Entry 7UO4 (electron microscopy, 3.38 A resolution); this record covers chains A and T of the 6 polymer chains in the assembly.

== Chain A ==
Protein: RNA-directed RNA polymerase
Source organism: Severe acute respiratory syndrome coronavirus 2
Notes: EC 2.7.7.48
UniProt: P0DTD1 (R1AB_SARS2); residues 1-932 here correspond to UniProt positions 4393-5324 (UniProt number = residue number + 4392)
Chain sequence (932 residues; row label = number of the first residue in the row):
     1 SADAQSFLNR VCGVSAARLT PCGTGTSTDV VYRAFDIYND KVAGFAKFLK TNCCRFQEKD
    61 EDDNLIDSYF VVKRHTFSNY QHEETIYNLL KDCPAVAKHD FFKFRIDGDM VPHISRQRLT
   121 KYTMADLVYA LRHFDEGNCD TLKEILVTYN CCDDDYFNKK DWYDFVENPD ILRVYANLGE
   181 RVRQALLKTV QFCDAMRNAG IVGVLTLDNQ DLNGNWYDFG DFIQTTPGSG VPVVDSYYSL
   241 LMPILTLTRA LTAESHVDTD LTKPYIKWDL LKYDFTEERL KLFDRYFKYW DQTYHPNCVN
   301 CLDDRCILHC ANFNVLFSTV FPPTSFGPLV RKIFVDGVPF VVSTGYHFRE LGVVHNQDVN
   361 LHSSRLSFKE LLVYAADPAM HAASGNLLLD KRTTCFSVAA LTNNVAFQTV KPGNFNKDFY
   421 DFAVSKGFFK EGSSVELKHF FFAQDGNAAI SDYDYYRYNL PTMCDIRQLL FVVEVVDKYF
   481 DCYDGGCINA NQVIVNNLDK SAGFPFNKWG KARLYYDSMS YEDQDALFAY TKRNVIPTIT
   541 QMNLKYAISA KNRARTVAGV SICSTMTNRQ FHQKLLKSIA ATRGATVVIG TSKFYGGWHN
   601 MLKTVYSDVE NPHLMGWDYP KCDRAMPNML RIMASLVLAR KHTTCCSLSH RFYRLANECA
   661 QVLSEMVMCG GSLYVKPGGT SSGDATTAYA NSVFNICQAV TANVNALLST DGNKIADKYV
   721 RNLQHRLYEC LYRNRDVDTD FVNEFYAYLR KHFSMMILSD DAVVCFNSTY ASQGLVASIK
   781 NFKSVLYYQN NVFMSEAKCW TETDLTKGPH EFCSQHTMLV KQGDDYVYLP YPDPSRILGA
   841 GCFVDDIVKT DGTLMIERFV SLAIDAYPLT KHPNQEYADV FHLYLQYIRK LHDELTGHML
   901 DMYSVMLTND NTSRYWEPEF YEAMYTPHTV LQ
Unresolved in the structure: 1-2, 930-932
Bound ions: Zn2+ site 1: His295, Cys301, Cys306, Cys310; Zn2+ site 2: Cys487, His642, Cys645, Cys646; Mg2+: Asp618, Tyr619, Asp760 (together with Remdesivir triphosphate)
Small-molecule neighbours: Remdesivir triphosphate (NWX; [[(2R,3S,4R,5R)-5-(4-azanylpyrrolo[2,1-f][1,2,4]triazin-7-yl)-5-cyano-3,4-bis(oxidanyl)oxolan-2-yl]methoxy-oxidanyl-phosphoryl] phosphono hydrogen phosphate): Lys545, Lys551, Arg553, Arg555, Val557, Asp618, Tyr619, Pro620, Lys621, Cys622, Asp623, Ser682, Thr687, Ala688, Asn691, Ser759, Asp760, Lys798
UniProt features mapped onto this chain:
  - region: Lys545 to Arg555 (Interaction with RMP Remdesivir), Thr582 to Pro620 (RdRp Palm N-ter)
  - active site: Ser759, Asp760, Asp761
  - binding site (Mn(2+)): Asn209, Asp218
  - binding site (Zn(2+)): His295, Cys301, Cys306, Cys310, Cys487, His642, Cys645, Cys646
  - site: Gln932 (Cleavage)
Reported in the primary citation:
  - binding site for Remdesivir triphosphate: Lys551, Arg555, Thr687, Asn691, Ser759
  - specificity-determining residues: Ser759
  - mutagenesis - S759A: decreased catalytic activity on RDV-TP
  - mutagenesis - T687A, N691A: decreased catalytic activity on ATP or RDV-TP
  - conformationally variable residues (side-chain flip): Arg555

== Chain T ==
Molecule: Template RNA
Sequence (55 nucleotides; numbered 82 to 136; the number before each row is that of its first residue):
    82 CUAUCCCCAU GUGAGCGGCU CAGCUUCUUA GGAGAAUGAC GUAGCAUGCU ACGCG
Unresolved in the structure: 82-99, 136

== Chain A / chain T interface ==
Pairs across the interface (38; chain A residue first):
  Asn496(A) - G104(T)  hydrogen bond to the phosphate
  Lys500(A) - U101(T)  salt bridge to the phosphate
  Lys500(A) - C102(T)  salt bridge to the phosphate
  Ser501(A) - C100(T)  hydrogen bond to the phosphate
  Ser501(A) - U101(T)  hydrogen bond to the phosphate
  Asn543(A) - C100(T)  sugar contact
  Lys545(A) - U101(T)  base contact
  Val557(A) - U101(T)  base contact
  Ala558(A) - U101(T)  sugar contact
  Gly559(A) - U101(T)  sugar contact
  Val560(A) - U101(T)  sugar contact
  Arg569(A) - C102(T)  salt bridge to the phosphate
  Arg569(A) - A103(T)  salt bridge to the phosphate
  Lys577(A) - G104(T)  phosphate contact
  Ala580(A) - G104(T)  sugar contact
  Gly590(A) - G104(T)  hydrogen bond to the sugar
  Gly590(A) - C105(T)  sugar contact
  Ser592(A) - C105(T)  sugar contact
  Phe594(A) - C105(T)  sugar contact
  Phe594(A) - U106(T)  sugar contact
  Tyr595(A) - U106(T)  phosphate contact
  Tyr595(A) - U107(T)  hydrogen bond to the phosphate
  Ser682(A) - U101(T)  base contact
  Gly683(A) - U101(T)  hydrogen bond to the sugar
  Gly683(A) - C102(T)  sugar contact
  Asp684(A) - C102(T)  hydrogen bond to the sugar
  Ala685(A) - C102(T)  hydrogen bond to the sugar
  Thr687(A) - C102(T)  base contact
  Tyr689(A) - A103(T)  hydrogen bond to the sugar
  Tyr689(A) - G104(T)  sugar contact
  Val860(A) - U107(T)  sugar contact
  Ile864(A) - U107(T)  sugar contact
  Arg914(A) - C108(T)  salt bridge to the phosphate
  Tyr915(A) - C108(T)  sugar contact
  Phe920(A) - U107(T)  phosphate contact
  Phe920(A) - C108(T)  phosphate contact
  Met924(A) - U106(T)  phosphate contact
  Met924(A) - U107(T)  sugar contact
Other interface residues (no listed pair), chain A (38 interface residues in all): Asn507, Gln541, Leu544, Thr565, Gln573, Ile589, Thr591, Thr686, Glu857, Ser861

== In short ==
38 residues of chain A and 9 residues of chain T are in contact, with 9 hydrogen bonds and 5 salt bridges.
Among the polar pairs are Gly590(A)-G104(T), Gly683(A)-U101(T) and Asp684(A)-C102(T). The paper reports a
binding site for Remdesivir triphosphate at Lys551(A), Arg555(A) and Thr687(A) among others; T687A and N691A
of chain A reduce catalytic activity on ATP or RDV-TP.
Here chain A is RNA-directed RNA polymerase (Severe acute respiratory syndrome coronavirus 2) and chain T is
Template RNA. Entry 7UO4 (SARS-CoV-2 replication-transcription complex bound to Remdesivir triphosphate, in a
pre-catalytic state) was determined by electron microscopy together with 7UO7, 7UO9 and 7UOE from the same
study.
